Entry 4JI4 (X-ray diffraction, 3.69 A resolution); this record covers chains A and L of the 21 polymer chains in the assembly.

[Chain A]
Molecule: 16S rRNA
From: Thermus thermophilus
Sequence (1522 nucleotides; numbered 0 to 1544 plus 19 insertion-coded residues; 42 numbers in that range are skipped by the numbering (no residue carries them; nothing is unmodelled there); the number before each row is that of its first residue; a row labelled like 190A-190L holds insertion residues (190A, then the next letters in order); numbering starts at 0):
     0 UUUGUUGGAG AGUUUGAUCC UGGCUCAGGG UGAACGCUGG CGGCGUGCCU AAGACAUGCA
    60 AGUCGUGCGG G
    73 CCGCGGGGUU UU
    88 ACUCCG
    95 UGGUC
   101 AGCGGCGGAC GGGUGAGUAA CGCGUGGGU
  129A G
   130 ACCUACCCGG AAGAGGGGGA CAACCCGGGG AAACUCGGGC UAAUCCCCCA UGUGGACCCG
   190 C
190A-190L CCCUUGGGGUGU
   191 GUCCAAAGGG CUUU
   216 GCCCGCUUCC GGAUGGGCCC GCGUCCCAUC AGCUAGUUGG UGGGGUAAUG GCCCACCAAG
   276 GCGACGACGG GUAGCCGGUC UGAGAGGAUG GCCGGCCACA GGGGCACUGA GACACGGGCC
   336 CCACUCCUAC GGGAGGCAGC AGUUAGGAAU CUUCCGCAAU GGGCGCAAGC CUGACGGAGC
   396 GACGCCGCUU GGAGGAAGAA GCCCUUCGGG GUGUAAACUC CUGAA
   442 CCCGGGACGA AACCCCCGAC GA
   474 GGGGACUGAC GGUACCGGG
   494 GUAAUAGCGC CGGCCAACUC CGUGCCAGCA GCCGCGGUAA UACGGAGGGC GCGAGCGUUA
   554 CCCGGAUUCA CUGGGCGUAA AGGGCGUGUA GGCGGCCUGG GGCGUCCCAU GUGAAAGACC
   614 ACGGCUCAAC CGUGGGGGAG CGUGGGAUAC GCUCAGGCUA GACGGUGGGA GAGGGUGGUG
   674 GAAUUCCCGG AGUAGCGGUG AAAUGCGCAG AUACCGGGAG GAACGCCGAU GGCGAAGGCA
   734 GCCACCUGGU CCACCCGUGA CGCUGAGGCG CGAAAGCGUG GGGAGCAAAC CGGAUUAGAU
   794 ACCCGGGUAG UCCACGCCCU AAACGAUGCG CGCUAGGUCU CUGGGUCU
   848 CCUGGGGGCC GAAGCUAACG CGUUAAGCGC GCCGCCUGGG GAGUACGGCC GCAAGGCUGA
   908 AACUCAAAGG AAUUGACGGG GGCCCGCACA AGCGGUGGAG CAUGUGGUUU AAUUCGAAGX
   968 AACGCGAAGA ACCUUACCAG GCCUUGACAU GCUAGG
 1003A G
  1004 AACCCGGGUG AAAGCCUGGG GUGCCCC
1030A-1030D GCGA
  1031 GGGGAGCCCU AGCACAGGUG CUGCAUGGCC GUCGUCAGCU CGUGCCGUGA GGUGUUGGGU
  1091 UAAGUCCCGC AACGAGCGCA ACCCCCGCCG UUAGUUGCCA GCGGUUCGGC CGGGCACUCU
  1151 AACGGGACUG CCCGCGAAA
  1171 GCGGGAGGAA GGAGGGGACG ACGUCUGGUC AGCAUGGCCC UUACGGCCUG GGCGACACAC
  1231 GUGCUACAAU GCCCACUACA AAGCGAUGCC ACCCGGCAAC GGGGAGCUAA UCGCAAAAAG
  1291 GUGGGCCCAG UUCGGAUUGG GGUCUGCAAC CCGACCCCAU GAAGCCGGAA UCGCUAGUAA
  1351 UCGCGGAUCA G
 1361A C
  1362 CAUGCCGCGG UGAAUACGUU CCCGGGCCUU GUACACACXG CCXGUXACGC CAUGGGAGCG
  1422 GGCUCUACCC GAAGUCGCCG GG
  1446 AGCCUACGGG
  1459 CAGGCGCCGA GGGUAGGGCC CGUGACUGGG GUGAAGUCGU AACAAGGUAG CUGUACCGGA
  1519 AGGUGCGGCU GGAUCCACUC CUUUCU
Not modelled in the structure: 0-4, 1534-1538
Modified positions: PSU (pseudouridine-5'-monophosphate) at position 516, 7MG (7N-methyl-8-hydroguanosine-5'-monophosphate) at position 527, M2G (N2-dimethylguanosine-5'-monophosphate) at position 966, 5MC (5-methylcytidine-5'-monophosphate) at position 967, 2MG (2N-methylguanosine-5'-monophosphate) at position 1207, 5MC (5-methylcytidine-5'-monophosphate) at position 1400, 4OC (4n,o2'-methylcytidine-5'-monophosphate) at position 1402, 5MC (5-methylcytidine-5'-monophosphate) at position 1404, 5MC (5-methylcytidine-5'-monophosphate) at position 1407, UR3 (3-methyluridine-5'-monophoshate) at position 1498, MA6 (6N-dimethyladenosine-5'-monophoshate) at position 1518, MA6 (6N-dimethyladenosine-5'-monophoshate) at position 1519, PSU (pseudouridine-5'-monophosphate) at position 1540, PSU (pseudouridine-5'-monophosphate) at position 1541
Construct notes: conflict U1490 (C2113 in M26923.1), C1534 (A2157 in M26923.1), A1535 (C2158 in M26923.1)
Ion coordination: Mg2+ site 1 near U5 (its only coordinating residue here); Mg2+ site 2 near U12 (its only coordinating residue here); Mg2+ site 3 near G21 (its only coordinating residue here); Mg2+ site 4: G46, G394; Mg2+ site 5: C48, G115; Mg2+ site 6 near A53 (its only coordinating residue here); Mg2+ site 7: A59, C386, U387; Mg2+ site 8: U62, G105; Mg2+ site 9 near C89 (its only coordinating residue here); Mg2+ site 10 near C92 (its only coordinating residue here); Mg2+ site 11 near G107 (its only coordinating residue here); Mg2+ site 12 near A109 (its only coordinating residue here); 105 more Mg2+ sites not listed
Reported in the primary citation:
  - conformationally variable residues: G1491

[Chain L]
Protein: Ribosomal protein S12
From: Thermus thermophilus
Reference sequence: F6DEQ7 (F6DEQ7_THETG); residue numbers follow UniProt; this construct covers 1-135
Chain sequence (135 residues; row label = number of the first residue in the row):
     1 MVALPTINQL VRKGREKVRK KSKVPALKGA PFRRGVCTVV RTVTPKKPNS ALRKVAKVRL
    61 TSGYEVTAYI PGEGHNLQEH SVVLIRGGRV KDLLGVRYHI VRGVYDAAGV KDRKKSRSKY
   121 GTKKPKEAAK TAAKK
Not modelled in the structure: 1-4, 129-135
Modified positions: Asp92 ((3s)-3-(methylsulfanyl)-l-aspartic acid; 0TD)
Construct notes: conflict Leu94 (Pro in F6DEQ7)

[Interface between chain A and chain L]
Contacting residue pairs - 118 pairs, chain A then chain L:
  U24(A) with Lys23(L), salt bridge to the phosphate
  A33(A) with Phe32(L), base contact
  C34(A) with Phe32(L), sugar contact; Val101(L), sugar contact; Val104(L), phosphate contact
  G35(A) with Val104(L), sugar contact; Arg117(L), sugar contact; Ser118(L), hydrogen bond to the sugar; Gly121(L), sugar contact
  C36(A) with Arg117(L), hydrogen bond to the sugar; Ser118(L), sugar contact; Gly121(L), phosphate contact; Thr122(L), sugar contact; Lys123(L), salt bridge to the phosphate; Lys124(L), phosphate contact
  U37(A) with Lys123(L), salt bridge to the phosphate; Lys124(L), hydrogen bond to the phosphate
  C241(A) with Arg19(L), hydrogen bond to the sugar
  G302(A) with Lys17(L), salt bridge to the phosphate
  A303(A) with Lys17(L), salt bridge to the phosphate
  G362(A) with Arg33(L), sugar contact; Arg34(L), salt bridge to the phosphate; Thr61(L), phosphate contact
  A363(A) with Ala30(L), base contact; Pro31(L), base contact; Phe32(L), sugar contact; Arg33(L), phosphate contact; Arg34(L), salt bridge to the phosphate; Thr61(L), hydrogen bond to the phosphate; Tyr105(L), sugar contact
  G500(A) with Lys124(L), salt bridge to the phosphate
  C501(A) with Arg117(L), salt bridge to the phosphate; Ser118(L), hydrogen bond to the phosphate; Lys124(L), salt bridge to the phosphate
  G502(A) with Ser116(L), phosphate contact; Arg117(L), hydrogen bond to the phosphate; Ser118(L), hydrogen bond to the phosphate; Lys119(L), phosphate contact
  C503(A) with Ser116(L), hydrogen bond to the phosphate; Lys119(L), salt bridge to the phosphate
  C518(A) with Ser50(L), base contact
  C519(A) with Ser50(L), hydrogen bond to the phosphate; Ala51(L), phosphate contact
  A520(A) with Ala51(L), phosphate contact; Leu52(L), hydrogen bond to the phosphate; Lys54(L), salt bridge to the phosphate; Glu73(L), hydrogen bond to the sugar
  G521(A) with Leu52(L), phosphate contact; Arg53(L), hydrogen bond to the base; Lys54(L), salt bridge to the phosphate; Glu73(L), phosphate contact
  C522(A) with Asn49(L), base contact; Arg53(L), base contact; Tyr69(L), hydrogen bond to the phosphate; Pro71(L), phosphate contact; Gly72(L), hydrogen bond to the phosphate; Tyr120(L), hydrogen bond to the phosphate
  A523(A) with Arg53(L), base contact; Val90(L), base contact; Asp92(L), base contact; Tyr120(L), hydrogen bond to the phosphate
  C526(A) with Lys91(L), phosphate contact
  7MG_527(A) with Asn49(L), hydrogen bond to the base; Lys91(L), base contact
  C528(A) with Asn49(L), hydrogen bond to the base
  G529(A) with Asn49(L), base contact; Ser50(L), hydrogen bond to the base
  G537(A) with Glu73(L), sugar contact; Arg113(L), salt bridge to the phosphate
  G538(A) with Arg113(L), salt bridge to the phosphate; Lys114(L), hydrogen bond to the phosphate; Lys115(L), hydrogen bond to the phosphate
  A539(A) with Lys114(L), phosphate contact; Lys115(L), base contact
  G550(A) with Lys119(L), sugar contact
  U551(A) with Phe32(L), base contact; Arg86(L), sugar contact
  U552(A) with Pro31(L), hydrogen bond to the sugar; Phe32(L), base contact; Arg86(L), hydrogen bond to the sugar; Gly87(L), sugar contact
  A553(A) with Val24(L), phosphate contact; Gly29(L), hydrogen bond to the sugar; Pro31(L), sugar contact; Gly88(L), phosphate contact
  C554(A) with Ser22(L), hydrogen bond to the phosphate
  C562(A) with Arg15(L), base contact; Glu16(L), hydrogen bond to the base; Val18(L), base contact
  A563(A) with Arg15(L), hydrogen bond to the base
  C564(A) with Leu10(L), phosphate contact; Arg15(L), salt bridge to the phosphate
  G567(A) with Pro5(L), base contact; Arg15(L), hydrogen bond to the base
  G568(A) with Pro5(L), base contact
  G585(A) with Asn8(L), hydrogen bond to the sugar
  C879(A) with Thr6(L), phosphate contact; Asn8(L), phosphate contact
  C880(A) with Thr6(L), hydrogen bond to the phosphate; Asn8(L), hydrogen bond to the phosphate; Gln9(L), phosphate contact; Arg12(L), salt bridge to the phosphate
  G881(A) with Gln9(L), phosphate contact; Arg12(L), salt bridge to the phosphate; Lys13(L), phosphate contact
  C882(A) with Pro5(L), base contact; Gln9(L), base contact; Lys13(L), salt bridge to the phosphate
  U884(A) with Arg15(L), hydrogen bond to the base
  A909(A) with Lys21(L), phosphate contact
  C910(A) with Arg97(L), salt bridge to the phosphate
  U911(A) with Lys46(L), phosphate contact; Arg89(L), salt bridge to the phosphate; Arg97(L), salt bridge to the phosphate
  C912(A) with Lys46(L), salt bridge to the phosphate; Leu94(L), phosphate contact
  A913(A) with Lys47(L), salt bridge to the phosphate
  G1491(A) with Lys47(L), sugar contact
Also at the interface, not in a pair above, chain A (57 interface residues in all): C242, A364, C525, C555, G584, A759, C883
Also at the interface, not in a pair above, chain L (63 interface residues in all): Lys20, Pro48, Leu84, Gly95

[Overview]
Chain A and chain L form an interface of 57 and 63 residues respectively, with 33 hydrogen bonds and 24 salt
bridges. Polar pairs include G521(A)-Arg53(L), 7MG_527(A)-Asn49(L) and C528(A)-Asn49(L). G46(A) and G394(A)
form the Mg2+ site 4. The Mg2+ site 5 is built by C48(A) and G115(A). From the paper: conformational
variability at G1491(A).
Here chain A is 16S rRNA and chain L is Ribosomal protein S12, both from Thermus thermophilus. Entry 4JI4
(Crystal Structure of 30S ribosomal subunit from Thermus thermophilus) was determined by X-ray diffraction
(same publication as 4JI0, 4JI1, 4JI2, 4JI3, 4JI5, 4JI6, 4JI7 and 4JI8).
